Entry 4MPR (X-ray diffraction, 1.40 A resolution); this record covers chain A.

[Chain A]
Protein: Benzoylformate decarboxylase
Source organism: Pseudomonas putida
Notes: EC 4.1.1.7
Reference sequence: P20906 (MDLC_PSEPU); residue numbers follow UniProt; this construct covers 1-528
Amino-acid sequence (536 residues; row label = number of the first residue in the row):
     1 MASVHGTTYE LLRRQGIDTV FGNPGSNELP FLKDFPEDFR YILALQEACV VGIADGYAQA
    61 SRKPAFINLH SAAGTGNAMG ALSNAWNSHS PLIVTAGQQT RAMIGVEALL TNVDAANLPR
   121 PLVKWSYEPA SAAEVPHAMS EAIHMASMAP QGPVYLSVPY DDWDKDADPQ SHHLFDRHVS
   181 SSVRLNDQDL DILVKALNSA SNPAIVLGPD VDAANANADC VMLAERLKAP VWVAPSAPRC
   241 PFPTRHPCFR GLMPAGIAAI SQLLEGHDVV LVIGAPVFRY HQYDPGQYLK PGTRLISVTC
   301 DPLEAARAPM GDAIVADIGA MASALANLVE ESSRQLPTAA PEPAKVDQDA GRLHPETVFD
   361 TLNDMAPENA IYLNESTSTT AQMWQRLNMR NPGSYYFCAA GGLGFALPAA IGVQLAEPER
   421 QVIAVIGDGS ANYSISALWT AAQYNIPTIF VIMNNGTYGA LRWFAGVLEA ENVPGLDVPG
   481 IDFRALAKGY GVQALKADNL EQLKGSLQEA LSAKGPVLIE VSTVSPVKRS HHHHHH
Unresolved in the structure: 1, 527-536
Sequence notes: engineered mutation E141 (Arg in P20906); expression tag (529-536)
Bound ions: Ca2+ site 1: N117, L118, R120; Na+ near E141 (its only coordinating residue here); Ca2+ site 2 near D364 (its only coordinating residue here); Ca2+ site 3: D428, N455, T457 (together with thiamine diphosphate)
Residues lining bound ligands: thiamine diphosphate (TPP): N23, P24, G25, E47, H70, A73, G74, N77, E375, S376, T377, S378, T379, G401, G402, L403, G427, D428, G429, S430, Y433, N455, T457, Y458, G459, A460, L461
Curated features (UniProtKB/Swiss-Prot):
  - binding site (Mg(2+)): N117, L118, R120
  - binding site (Ca(2+)): D428, N455, T457
What the authors report for this chain:
  - self-association interface (contacts with another copy of this molecule); pairs are residue here / residue on that copy: D114-R120 (salt bridge), A306 (citing earlier work)
  - mutagenesis - Y288A, A306F: unchanged catalytic activity
  - mutagenesis - E107R, E107R/D114R (600-fold), L109A, L110A, D114R, R120E, Y288A/A306F (3500-fold): decreased catalytic activity
  - catalytic residues: L110 (proposed by the authors, not directly observed)
  - Na+ coordination: G105, E141
  - contacts within the chain: W125-E141
  - Na+ coordination through a water molecule: E107
  - mutagenesis - R141E/Y288A/A306F: abolished catalytic activity

[In short]
Bound to chain A: thiamine diphosphate. N117, L118 and R120 form the Ca2+ site 1. D428, N455 and T457
coordinate Ca2+ site 3. Curated annotation (UniProt) lists 3 Mg2+-binding residues and 3 Ca2+-binding
residues. The paper reports the catalytic residue L110; E107R, E107R/D114R and L109A, among others, reduce
catalytic activity; 10 substitutions were tested in all.
Chain A is Benzoylformate decarboxylase (Pseudomonas putida); the structure, Benzoylformate Decarboxylase: Is
the tetramer vital for activity?, was determined by X-ray diffraction, deposited together with 4MQ5.
